PDB entry 8ZSU | X-ray diffraction, 1.09 A resolution | chain A

Chain A:
Name: Lysozyme C
Organism: Gallus gallus
Notes: EC 3.2.1.17
Reference sequence: P00698 (LYSC_CHICK); residues 1-129 here correspond to UniProt positions 19-147 (UniProt number = residue number + 18)
Amino-acid sequence (129 residues; each row starts with the number of its first residue):
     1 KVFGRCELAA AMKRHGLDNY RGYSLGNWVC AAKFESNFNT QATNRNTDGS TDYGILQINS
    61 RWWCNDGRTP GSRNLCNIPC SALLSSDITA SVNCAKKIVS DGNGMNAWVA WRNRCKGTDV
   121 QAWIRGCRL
Cystine bridges: Cys-6/Cys-127, Cys-30/Cys-115, Cys-64/Cys-80, Cys-76/Cys-94
Bound ions: Na+: Ser-60, Cys-64, Ser-72, Arg-73
Residues lining bound ligands: DO3 (10-((2R)-2-hydroxypropyl)-1,4,7,10-tetraazacyclododecane 1,4,7-triacetic acid): Trp-62, Trp-63, Arg-73, Leu-75, Asp-101, Gly-102
Curated features (UniProtKB/Swiss-Prot):
  - active site: Glu-35, Asp-52
  - binding site (substrate): Asp-101

Summary:
Chain A binds compound DO3. The Na+ site is built by Ser-60, Cys-64, Ser-72 and Arg-73. UniProt lists
active-site residues Glu-35 and Asp-52 and substrate-binding residue Asp-101.
Chain A is Lysozyme C (Gallus gallus); the structure, Lysozyme Crystallized with Bioassembler in Space
Microgravity, was determined by X-ray diffraction, deposited together with 8ZST.
